PDB entry 2QJ9 | X-ray diffraction, 2.44 A resolution | chains B and C of the 4 polymer chains in the assembly

[Chain B]
Protein: Bone morphogenetic protein 2
From: Homo sapiens
Notes: fragment: mature part (residues 283-396)
Reference sequence: P12643 (BMP2_HUMAN); residues 1-114 here correspond to UniProt positions 283-396 (UniProt number = residue number + 282)
Amino-acid sequence (116 residues; row label = number of the first residue in the row; numbers below 1 keep their minus sign (Met-1 is residue -1)):
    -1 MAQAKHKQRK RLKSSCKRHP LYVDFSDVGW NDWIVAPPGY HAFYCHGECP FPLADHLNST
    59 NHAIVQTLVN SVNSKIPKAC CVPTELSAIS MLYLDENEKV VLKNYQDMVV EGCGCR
Unresolved in the structure: -1 to 11
Construct notes: expression tag (-1 to 0)
UniProt features mapped onto this chain:
  - glycosylation: Asn56 (N-linked (GlcNAc...) (high mannose) asparagine)
Disulfide bonds: Cys14-Cys79, Cys43-Cys111, Cys47-Cys113

[Chain C]
Protein: Bone morphogenetic protein receptor type IA
From: Homo sapiens
Notes: fragment: extracellular domain (residues 24-152)
Reference sequence: P36894 (BMR1A_HUMAN); residues 1-129 here correspond to UniProt positions 24-152 (UniProt number = residue number + 23)
Amino-acid sequence (135 residues; numbered -5 to 129; the number before each row is that of its first residue; numbers below 1 keep their minus sign (Gly-5 is residue -5)):
    -5 GSGAMAQNLD SMLHGTGMKS DSDQKKSENG VTLAPEDTLP FLKCYCSGHC PDDAINNTCI
    55 TNGHCFAIIE EDDQGETTLA SGCMKYEGSD FQCRDTPIPH QRRSIECCRT NLCNQYLQPT
   115 LPPVVIGPFF DGSIR
Unresolved in the structure: -5 to 31, 118-129
Construct notes: expression tag (-5 to 0); engineered mutation Arg88 (Lys111 in P36894), Thr90 (Ser113 in P36894), Ile92 (Lys115 in P36894), Pro93 (Ala116 in P36894), His94 (Gln117 in P36894), Gln95 (Leu118 in P36894), Ser98 (Thr121 in P36894)
UniProt features mapped onto this chain:
  - region: Asp84 to Gln86 (Mediates specificity for BMP ligand)
  - glycosylation: Asn50 (N-linked (GlcNAc...) asparagine)
Disulfide bonds: Cys38-Cys59, Cys40-Cys44, Cys53-Cys77, Cys87-Cys101, Cys102-Cys107

[How chain B and chain C interact]
Residue-residue contacts - 14 pairs, chain B then chain C:
  Val26(B) with Thr90(C); Pro91(C)
  Gly27(B) with Pro91(C)
  Trp28(B) with Phe85(C), hydrophobic; Thr90(C)
  Trp31(B) with Asp84(C); Phe85(C), hydrophobic; Arg88(C)
  Leu92(B) with Arg88(C), hydrogen bond (backbone-side chain)
  Asp93(B) with Arg88(C)
  Lys101(B) with Asp84(C), salt bridge
  Tyr103(B) with Asp84(C)
  Gln104(B) with Glu81(C)
  Met106(B) with Phe85(C), hydrophobic
Interface residues without a listed pair, chain B (13 interface residues in all): Met89, Glu94, Asp105

[In short]
The interface between chain B and chain C involves 13 residues on one side and 6 on the other; the contacts
include 1 hydrogen bond and 1 salt bridge. Polar pairs include Lys101(B)-Asp84(C) and Leu92(B)-Arg88(C).
Chain B is Bone morphogenetic protein 2 and chain C is Bone morphogenetic protein receptor type IA, both from
Homo sapiens; the structure, Crystal structure analysis of BMP-2 in complex with BMPR-IA variant B1, was
determined by X-ray diffraction together with 2QJA and 2QJB from the same study.
